PDB entry 4Y8S | X-ray diffraction, 2.70 A resolution | chains O and P of the 34 polymer chains in the assembly

[Chain O]
Molecule: Proteasome subunit alpha type-2
Organism: Saccharomyces cerevisiae S288c
Notes: EC 3.4.25.1
Reference sequence: P23639 (PSA2_YEAST); residue numbers follow UniProt; this construct covers 1-250
Amino-acid sequence (250 residues; row label = number of the first residue in the row):
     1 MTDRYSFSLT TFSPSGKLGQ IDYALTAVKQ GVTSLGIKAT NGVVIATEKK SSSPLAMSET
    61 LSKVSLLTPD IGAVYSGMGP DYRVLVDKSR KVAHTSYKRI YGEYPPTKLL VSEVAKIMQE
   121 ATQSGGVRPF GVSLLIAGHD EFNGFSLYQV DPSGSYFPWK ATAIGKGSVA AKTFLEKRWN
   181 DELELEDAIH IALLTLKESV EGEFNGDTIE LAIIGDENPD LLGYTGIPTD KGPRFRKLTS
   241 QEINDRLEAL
Curated features (UniProtKB/Swiss-Prot):
  - cross-link: Lys108 (Glycyl lysine isopeptide (Lys-Gly) (interchain with G-Cter in ubiquitin))

[Chain P]
Molecule: Proteasome subunit alpha type-3
Organism: Saccharomyces cerevisiae S288c
Notes: EC 3.4.25.1
Reference sequence: P23638 (PSA3_YEAST); residues 0-257 here correspond to UniProt positions 1-258 (UniProt number = residue number + 1)
Amino-acid sequence (258 residues; row label = number of the first residue in the row; numbering starts at 0):
     0 MGSRRYDSRT TIFSPEGRLY QVEYALESIS HAGTAIGIMA SDGIVLAAER KVTSTLLEQD
    60 TSTEKLYKLN DKIAVAVAGL TADAEILINT ARIHAQNYLK TYNEDIPVEI LVRRLSDIKQ
   120 GYTQHGGLRP FGVSFIYAGY DDRYGYQLYT SNPSGNYTGW KAISVGANTS AAQTLLQMDY
   180 KDDMKVDDAI ELALKTLSKT TDSSALTYDR LEFATIRKGA NDGEVYQKIF KPQEIKDILV
   240 KTGITKKDED EEADEDMK
Not modelled in the structure: 0, 245-257
Curated features (UniProtKB/Swiss-Prot):
  - cross-link (Glycyl lysine isopeptide (Lys-Gly)): Lys99 (interchain with G-Cter in ubiquitin), Lys198 (interchain with G-Cter in ubiquitin), Lys230 (interchain with G-Cter in ubiquitin)

[Interface between chain O and chain P]
Pairs across the interface (63; chain O residue first):
  Arg4(O) with Ser2(P), hydrogen bond (backbone-side chain)
  Tyr5(O) with Ser2(P); Tyr5(P)
  Ser6(O) with Gly125(P); Leu127(P)
  Phe7(O) with Ser2(P); Tyr5(P); Asp6(P); Gly126(P)
  Ser8(O) with Gly126(P), hydrogen bond (backbone-backbone); Leu127(P); Arg128(P), hydrogen bond (side chain-backbone)
  Thr10(O) with Arg128(P)
  Thr11(O) with Ser7(P); Thr9(P); Gln20(P)
  Phe12(O) with Gln20(P); Tyr23(P); Ala24(P), hydrophobic; Arg128(P); Pro129(P); Gly131(P)
  Ser13(O) with Tyr23(P)
  Pro14(O) with Tyr23(P), hydrophobic; Glu26(P)
  Ser15(O) with Glu26(P)
  Gly16(O) with Tyr23(P); Ser27(P)
  Leu18(O) with Leu79(P), hydrophobic; Arg128(P)
  Lys38(O) with Glu57(P), salt bridge
  Ser112(O) with Glu84(P)
  Gln119(O) with Ala81(P); Asp82(P), hydrogen bond; Ile85(P); Arg128(P)
  Thr122(O) with Arg128(P), hydrogen bond (backbone-side chain)
  Gln123(O) with Tyr121(P); Leu127(P); Arg128(P), hydrogen bond (side chain-backbone); Phe130(P)
  Gly125(O) with Leu127(P)
  Ser153(O) with Ala81(P)
  Gly154(O) with Ala81(P)
  Ser155(O) with Ala81(P)
  Tyr156(O) with Glu84(P), hydrogen bond
  Phe157(O) with Leu56(P), hydrophobic
  Pro158(O) with Leu56(P); Glu57(P), hydrogen bond (backbone-backbone); Thr60(P); Ser61(P)
  Trp159(O) with Ser53(P); Leu55(P); Leu56(P)
  Lys160(O) with Thr54(P); Leu55(P), hydrogen bond (backbone-backbone); Leu56(P); Glu57(P)
  Ala161(O) with Leu55(P)
  Leu175(O) with Leu55(P), hydrophobic
  Glu176(O) with Thr54(P); Leu55(P)
  Trp179(O) with Leu55(P), hydrophobic
Other interface residues (no listed pair), chain O (35 interface residues in all): Lys116, Ser124, Tyr148, Lys172
Other interface residues (no listed pair), chain P (32 interface residues in all): His30, Thr80

[Summary]
The interface between chain O and chain P involves 35 residues on one side and 32 on the other; the contacts
include 9 hydrogen bonds and 1 salt bridge. Polar contacts include Lys38(O)-Glu57(P), Arg4(O)-Ser2(P) and
Ser8(O)-Arg128(P).
Here chain O is Proteasome subunit alpha type-2 and chain P is Proteasome subunit alpha type-3, both from
Saccharomyces cerevisiae S288c. Entry 4Y8S (Yeast 20S proteasome beta2-H116D mutant in complex with Ac-LAE-ep)
was determined by X-ray diffraction together with 4Y69, 4Y6A, 4Y6V, 4Y6Z, 4Y70, 4Y74 and 34 further entries
from the same study.
